PDB entry 6FAB | X-ray diffraction, 1.90 A resolution | chains L and H

# Chain L
Molecule: IGG1-kappa 36-71 fab (light chain)
Source organism: Mus musculus
UniProt: P01837 (KAC_MOUSE); residues 109-214 here correspond to UniProt positions 1-106 (UniProt number = residue number - 108)
Chain sequence (214 residues; row label = number of the first residue in the row):
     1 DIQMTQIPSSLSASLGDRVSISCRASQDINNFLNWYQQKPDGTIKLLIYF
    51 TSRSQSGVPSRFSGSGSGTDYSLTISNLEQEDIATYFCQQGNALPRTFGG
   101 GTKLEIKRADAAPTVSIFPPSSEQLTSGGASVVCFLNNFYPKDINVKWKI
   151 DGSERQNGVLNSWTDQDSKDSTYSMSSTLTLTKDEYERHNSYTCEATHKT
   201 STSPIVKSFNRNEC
Cystine bridges: C23-C88, C134-C194

# Chain H
Molecule: IGG1-kappa 36-71 fab (heavy chain)
Source organism: Mus musculus
Notes: antibody fragment or engineered binder
Chain sequence (222 residues; row label = number of the first residue in the row):
     1 EVQLQQSGVELVRAGSSVKMSCKASGYTFTSNGINWVKQRPGQGLEWIGY
    51 NNPGNGYIAYNEKFKGKTTLTVDKSSSTAYMQLRSLTSEDSAVYFCARSE
   101 YYGGSYKFDYWGQGTTLTVSSAKTTPPSVYPLAPGSAAQTNSMVTLGCLV
   151 KGYFPEPVTVTWNSGSLSSGVHTFPAVLQSDLYTLSSSVTVPSSPRPSET
   201 VTCNVAHPASSTKVDKKIVPRD
Cystine bridges: C22-C96, C148-C203

# Interface between chain L and chain H
Contacting residue pairs - 77 pairs, chain L then chain H:
  F32(L) - G104(H)
  F32(L) - S105(H)
  N34(L) - Y106(H)
  Y36(L) - F108(H)  hydrogen bond (side chain-backbone)
  Y36(L) - W111(H)  hydrophobic
  Q38(L) - Q39(H)  hydrogen bond
  Q38(L) - F95(H)
  G42(L) - F95(H)
  I44(L) - F95(H)  hydrophobic
  I44(L) - W111(H)  hydrophobic
  L46(L) - K107(H)
  L46(L) - F108(H)
  L46(L) - D109(H)
  Y49(L) - Y102(H)  hydrophobic
  Y49(L) - K107(H)
  F50(L) - Y102(H)  hydrophobic
  F87(L) - Q39(H)
  F87(L) - Q43(H)
  F87(L) - L45(H)  hydrophobic
  G91(L) - S105(H)  hydrogen bond (backbone-side chain)
  L94(L) - W47(H)  hydrophobic
  P95(L) - W47(H)  hydrophobic
  P95(L) - N61(H)
  R96(L) - W47(H)
  R96(L) - F108(H)
  F98(L) - L45(H)
  F98(L) - W111(H)  hydrophobic
  S116(L) - Q139(H)
  S116(L) - T145(H)
  I117(L) - Q139(H)  hydrogen bond (backbone-side chain)
  F118(L) - L132(H)
  F118(L) - A133(H)
  F118(L) - P134(H)
  F118(L) - T145(H)
  P119(L) - G135(H)
  P119(L) - D222(H)
  P120(L) - D222(H)
  S121(L) - Y130(H)
  S121(L) - P131(H)
  S121(L) - D222(H)
  S122(L) - D222(H)  hydrogen bond (side chain-backbone)
  E123(L) - Y130(H)
  E123(L) - K216(H)  salt bridge
  Q124(L) - Y130(H)
  S131(L) - K151(H)
  V133(L) - L132(H)  hydrophobic
  F135(L) - G147(H)
  F135(L) - F174(H)  hydrophobic
  F135(L) - S186(H)
  F135(L) - S187(H)
  F135(L) - S188(H)
  N137(L) - H172(H)
  N137(L) - F174(H)
  N137(L) - S188(H)
  N138(L) - H172(H)  hydrogen bond
  L160(L) - V177(H)  hydrophobic
  L160(L) - Q179(H)
  N161(L) - V177(H)
  S162(L) - F174(H)
  S162(L) - P175(H)  hydrogen bond (side chain-backbone)
  S162(L) - V177(H)
  W163(L) - P175(H)
  T164(L) - T173(H)
  T164(L) - F174(H)
  S174(L) - H172(H)  hydrogen bond
  S174(L) - F174(H)
  M175(L) - F174(H)
  S176(L) - F174(H)
  S176(L) - S186(H)  hydrogen bond
  T180(L) - K151(H)  hydrogen bond
  F209(L) - S136(H)
  N210(L) - S136(H)
  E213(L) - S136(H)  hydrogen bond (backbone-side chain)
  E213(L) - A137(H)  hydrogen bond (side chain-backbone)
  C214(L) - S136(H)  hydrogen bond
  C214(L) - R221(H)  hydrogen bond (backbone-side chain)
  C214(L) - D222(H)  hydrogen bond
Also at the interface, not in a pair above, chain L (46 interface residues in all): Q89, V115, S127, K207
Also at the interface, not in a pair above, chain H (46 interface residues in all): V37, G44, G103, V129, T140, L146, L149, T184

# In short
The chain L/chain H interface involves 46 residues from each chain; the contacts include 15 hydrogen bonds and
1 salt bridge. Polar contacts include E123(L)-K216(H), Y36(L)-F108(H) and Q38(L)-Q39(H).
Here chain L is IGG1-kappa 36-71 fab (light chain) and chain H is IGG1-kappa 36-71 fab (heavy chain), both
from Mus musculus. Entry 6FAB (Three-dimensional structure of murine anti-P-azophenylarsonate fab 36-71. 1.
X-ray crystallography, site-directed mutagenesis, and modeling of the ...) was determined by X-ray
diffraction.
